4TQV - chains B and C of the 4 polymer chains in the assembly; structure by X-ray diffraction, 4.50 A resolution (low resolution: residue-level contacts below are approximate; hydrogen-bond / salt-bridge calls are withheld).

# Chain B
Name: AlgM2
Source organism: Sphingomonas sp
Reference sequence: Q9KWT7 (Q9KWT7_SPHSX); numbering as in UniProt (aligned over 1-293)
Sequence (305 residues; numbered 1 to 305; the number before each row is that of its first residue):
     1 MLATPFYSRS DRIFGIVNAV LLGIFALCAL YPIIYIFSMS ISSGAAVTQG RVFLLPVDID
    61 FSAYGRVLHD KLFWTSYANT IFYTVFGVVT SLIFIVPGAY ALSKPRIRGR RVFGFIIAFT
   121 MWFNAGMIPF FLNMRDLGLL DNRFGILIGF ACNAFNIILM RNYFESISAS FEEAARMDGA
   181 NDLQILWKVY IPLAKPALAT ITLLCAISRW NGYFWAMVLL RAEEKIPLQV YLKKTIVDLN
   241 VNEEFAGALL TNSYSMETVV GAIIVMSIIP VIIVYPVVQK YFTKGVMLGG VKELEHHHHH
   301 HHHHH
Disordered / not traced: 1-3, 288-305
Construct notes: expression tag (294-305)
From the paper describing this entry:
  - mutagenesis - R209A: unchanged catalytic activity

# Chain C
Name: AlgS
Source organism: Sphingomonas sp
Reference sequence: Q9KWT9 (Q9KWT9_SPHSX); residue numbers follow UniProt; this construct covers 1-363
Sequence (363 residues; numbered 1 to 363; the number before each row is that of its first residue):
     1 MVASVSIQNV VKRYDKTTVV HGVSLDIEPG EFVVLVGPSG CGKSTTLRMV AGLEEISGGT
    61 IRIDGRVIND LAPKDRDVAM VFQNYALYPH LNVRDNISFG LRLKRTKKSV IDAAVKTAAD
   121 ILGLQPLLER KPSDLSGGQR QRVAMGRAIV RDPKVFLFDQ PLSNLDAKLR TQMRAEIKRL
   181 HQRLGTTVIY VTHDQVEAMT LADRIVVMRD GLIEQIGKPM DLFLHPANTF VASFIGSPPM
   241 NLMPARIAVD STQHVELNGG NRISLLPRAG THLAPGQEVV FGIRPEDVTL DGVEGSERAQ
   301 IKATVDIVEP LGSESILHAT VGDHSLVVKV GGLNEVHPGD PVTLHVDLTR VHLFDAQSQA
   361 SIY
Construct notes: engineered mutation Gln160 (Glu in Q9KWT9)
From the paper describing this entry:
  - mutagenesis - E160Q: decreased catalytic activity

# How chain B and chain C interact
Pairs across the interface - 7 pairs, chain B then chain C:
  Pro5(B) with Gly52(C); Leu53(C)
  Phe6(B) with Glu55(C)
  Tyr7(B) with Gly52(C); Leu71(C); Pro73(C); Arg76(C)
Other interface residues (no listed pair), chain B (4 interface residues in all): Thr4
Other interface residues (no listed pair), chain C (10 interface residues in all): Glu54, Asn69, Asp70, Ala72

# Overview
Chain B and chain C form an interface of 4 and 10 residues respectively. The paper reports that E160Q of chain
C reduces catalytic activity; R209A of chain B leaves catalytic activity unchanged.
Here chain B is AlgM2 and chain C is AlgS, both from Sphingomonas sp. Entry 4TQV (Crystal structure of a
bacterial ABC transporter involved in the import of the acidic polysaccharide alginate) was determined by
X-ray diffraction together with 4TQU from the same study.
